PDB entry 9KVF | electron microscopy, 3.00 A resolution | chains G and B of the 7 polymer chains in the assembly

# Chain G
Name: Spike protein S1
Organism: Severe acute respiratory syndrome coronavirus 2
Reference sequence: P0DTC2 (SPIKE_SARS2); numbering as in UniProt (aligned over 317-600)
Chain sequence (284 residues; each row starts with the number of its first residue):
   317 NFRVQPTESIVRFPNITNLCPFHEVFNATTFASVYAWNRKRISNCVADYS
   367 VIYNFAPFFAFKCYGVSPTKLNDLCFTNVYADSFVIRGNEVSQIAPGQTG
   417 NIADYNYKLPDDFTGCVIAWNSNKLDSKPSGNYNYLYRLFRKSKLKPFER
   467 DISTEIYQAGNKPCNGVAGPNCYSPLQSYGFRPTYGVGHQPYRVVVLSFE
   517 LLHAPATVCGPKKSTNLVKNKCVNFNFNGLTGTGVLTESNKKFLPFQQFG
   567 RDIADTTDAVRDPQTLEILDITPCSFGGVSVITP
Disordered / not traced: 317-323, 570, 590-600
Sequence notes: variant His339 (Gly in P0DTC2), Thr346 (Arg in P0DTC2), Ile368 (Leu in P0DTC2), Phe371 (Ser in P0DTC2), Pro373 (Ser in P0DTC2), Phe375 (Ser in P0DTC2), Ala376 (Thr in P0DTC2), Asn405 (Asp in P0DTC2), Ser408 (Arg in P0DTC2), Asn417 (Lys in P0DTC2), Lys440 (Asn in P0DTC2), Pro445 (Val in P0DTC2), Ser446 (Gly in P0DTC2), Lys460 (Asn in P0DTC2), Asn477 (Ser in P0DTC2), Lys478 (Thr in P0DTC2), Ala484 (Glu in P0DTC2), Pro486 (Phe in P0DTC2), Ser490 (Phe in P0DTC2), Arg498 (Gln in P0DTC2), Tyr501 (Asn in P0DTC2), His505 (Tyr in P0DTC2)
Swiss-Prot annotation at these positions:
  - region: Asn448 to Phe456 (Immunodominant HLA epitope recognized by the CD8+)
  - glycosylation: Thr323 (O-linked (GalNAc) threonine), Ser325 (O-linked (HexNAc...) serine), Asn331 (N-linked (GlcNAc...) (complex) asparagine), Asn343 (N-linked (GlcNAc...) (complex) asparagine)
  - natural variant: His339 (G339H: In strain: Omicron/BA.2.75, Omicron/XBB.1.5 and 1 more; this construct carries the variant), Thr346 (R346T: In strain: Omicron/BQ.1.1, Omicron/XBB.1.5 and 1 more; this construct carries the variant), Ile368 (L368I: In strain: Omicron/XBB.1.5, Omicron/EG.5.1; this construct carries the variant), Phe371 (S371F: In strain: Omicron/BA.2, Omicron/BA.2.12.1 and 6 more; this construct carries the variant), Pro373 (S373P: In strain: Omicron/BA.1, Omicron/BA.2 and 7 more; this construct carries the variant), Phe375 (S375F: In strain: Omicron/BA.1, Omicron/BA.2 and 7 more; this construct carries the variant), Ala376 (T376A: In strain: Omicron/BA.2, Omicron/BA.2.12.1 and 5 more; this construct carries the variant), Asn405 (D405N: In strain: Omicron/BA.2, Omicron/BA.2.12.1 and 6 more; this construct carries the variant), Ser408 (R408S: In strain: Omicron/BA.2, Omicron/BA.2.12.1 and 6 more; this construct carries the variant), Asn417 (K417N: In strain: Beta/B.1.351, Omicron/BA.1 and 8 more; this construct carries the variant), Lys440 (N440K: In strain: Omicron/BA.1, Omicron/BA.2 and 7 more; this construct carries the variant), Lys444 (K444T: In strain: Omicron/BQ.1.1), 18 further natural variant entries in UniProt
  - mutagenesis: Asn331 (N331Q: Reduced viral infectivity), Asn343 (N343Q: Reduced viral infectivity), Leu452 (L452R: Increased resistance to neutralizing antibodies. Decreases HLA binding to NF9 epitope. Increased binding affinity to human ACE2), Tyr453 (Y453F: Decreased HLA binding to NF9 epitope. Increased binding affinity to human ACE2), Ala475 (A475V: Increased resistance to neutralizing antibodies), Val483 (V483A: Increased resistance to neutralizing antibodies), Gln493 (Q493N: Reduced host ACE2-binding affinity in vitro; Q493Y: Reduced host ACE2-binding affinity in vitro), His519 (H519P: Increased resistance to human covalescent sera neutralization)
Disulfides: Cys336-Cys361, Cys379-Cys432, Cys391-Cys525, Cys480-Cys488

# Chain B
Name: 2E10 heavy chain
Organism: Macaca mulatta
Chain sequence (122 residues; numbered 1 to 122; the number before each row is that of its first residue):
     1 EVQLMESGGGVVQPGGSLRLSCAASGFTFGDYALHWVRQAPGKGLEWVSG
    51 ITWTGTRTYYAGSVKGRFTISRDNAKNSLYLQMTRLRAEDTAFYYCTKDR
   101 VAVGRPPSFDSWGQGVLVTVSS
Disordered / not traced: 1, 121-122
Disulfides: Cys22-Cys96

# Chain G / chain B interface
Contacting residue pairs - 9 pairs, chain G then chain B:
  Thr553(G) with Ala102(B); Val103(B)
  Glu554(G) with Val101(B)
  Asn556(G) with Val101(B); Pro106(B), hydrogen bond (side chain-backbone); Pro107(B); Ser108(B), hydrogen bond
  Lys557(G) with Pro106(B)
  Thr588(G) with Arg57(B), hydrogen bond
Also at the interface, not in a pair above, chain G (8 interface residues in all): Val551, Ser555, Asp586
Also at the interface, not in a pair above, chain B (10 interface residues in all): Trp53, Gly104, Arg105

# Summary
8 residues of chain G and 10 residues of chain B are in contact, with 3 hydrogen bonds. Polar contacts include
Asn556(G)-Pro106(B), Asn556(G)-Ser108(B) and Thr588(G)-Arg57(B). Curated annotation (UniProt) lists 8
mutagenesis sites on chain G.
Here chain G is Spike protein S1 (Severe acute respiratory syndrome coronavirus 2) and chain B is 2E10 heavy
chain (Macaca mulatta). Entry 9KVF (Cryo-EM structure of SARS-CoV-2 EG.1 spike protein in complex with
triple-nAb 4A5, 4C1 and 2E10) was determined by electron microscopy.
